PDB entry 9IZQ | electron microscopy, 3.06 A resolution | chains A and B of the 4 polymer chains in the assembly

[Chain A]
Molecule: Cas Lambda2
Sequence (751 residues; each row starts with the number of its first residue; numbers below 1 keep their minus sign (Met-9 is residue -9)):
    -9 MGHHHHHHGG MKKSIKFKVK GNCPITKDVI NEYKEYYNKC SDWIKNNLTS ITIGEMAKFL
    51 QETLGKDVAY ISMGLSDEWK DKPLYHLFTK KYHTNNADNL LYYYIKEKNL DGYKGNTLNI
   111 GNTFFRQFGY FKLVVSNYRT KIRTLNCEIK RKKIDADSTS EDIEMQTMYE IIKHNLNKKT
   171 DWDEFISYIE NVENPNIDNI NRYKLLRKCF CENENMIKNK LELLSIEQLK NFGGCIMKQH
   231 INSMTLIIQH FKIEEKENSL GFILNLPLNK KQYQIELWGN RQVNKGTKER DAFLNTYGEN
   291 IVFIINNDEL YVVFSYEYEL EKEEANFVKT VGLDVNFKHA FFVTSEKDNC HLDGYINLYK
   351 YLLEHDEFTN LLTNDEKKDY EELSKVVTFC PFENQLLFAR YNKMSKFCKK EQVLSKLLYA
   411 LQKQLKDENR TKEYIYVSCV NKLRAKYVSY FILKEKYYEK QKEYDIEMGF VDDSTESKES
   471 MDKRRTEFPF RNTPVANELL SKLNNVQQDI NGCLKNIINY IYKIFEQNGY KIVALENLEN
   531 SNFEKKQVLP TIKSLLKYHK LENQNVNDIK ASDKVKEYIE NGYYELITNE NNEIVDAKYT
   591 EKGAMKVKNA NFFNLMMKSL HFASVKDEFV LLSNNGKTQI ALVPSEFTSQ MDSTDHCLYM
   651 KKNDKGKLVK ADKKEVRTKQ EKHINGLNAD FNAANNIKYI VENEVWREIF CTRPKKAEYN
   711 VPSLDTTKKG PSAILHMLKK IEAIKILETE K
Unresolved in the structure: -9 to 0, 740-741
Ion coordination: Mg2+: Asp499 (shared with G-30(B) of chain B)

[Chain B]
Molecule: 58-nt RNA strand
Sequence (58 nucleotides; row label = number of the first residue in the row; numbers below 1 keep their minus sign (G-38 is residue -38)):
   -38 GGCUUGUUGU AUAUAUUCUU UUAUAGGUAU UAAACAACGG AGAUGAGGUG CGCGUGGC
Unresolved in the structure: -38 to -37, 17-19
Ion coordination: Mg2+: G-30 (shared with Asp499(A) of chain A)

[Interface between chain A and chain B]
Residue-residue contacts (125):
  Lys2(A) with G0(B), hydrogen bond to the base
  Lys3(A) with G0(B), salt bridge to the phosphate
  Ser4(A) with G0(B), hydrogen bond to the base; G1(B), sugar contact
  Lys6(A) with G1(B), phosphate contact; A2(B), salt bridge to the phosphate
  Lys8(A) with G-33(B), phosphate contact; U-32(B), salt bridge to the phosphate
  Lys10(A) with C-36(B), salt bridge to the phosphate
  Tyr27(A) with A4(B), sugar contact
  Asn127(A) with G3(B), hydrogen bond to the sugar; A4(B), hydrogen bond to the sugar
  Thr130(A) with G3(B), base contact
  Lys131(A) with U5(B), phosphate contact; G6(B), salt bridge to the phosphate
  Phe222(A) with U5(B), sugar contact; G6(B), phosphate contact
  Gly224(A) with U5(B), phosphate contact
  Cys225(A) with A4(B), hydrogen bond to the sugar; U5(B), phosphate contact
  Ile226(A) with A4(B), phosphate contact; U5(B), hydrogen bond to the phosphate
  Met227(A) with G3(B), phosphate contact; A4(B), phosphate contact
  Lys228(A) with A4(B), hydrogen bond to the phosphate; U5(B), salt bridge to the phosphate
  Ile231(A) with G3(B), phosphate contact; A4(B), phosphate contact
  Ser233(A) with A2(B), hydrogen bond to the phosphate; G3(B), phosphate contact
  Ser249(A) with C-36(B), base contact
  Leu250(A) with C-36(B), hydrogen bond to the sugar; U-35(B), phosphate contact
  Gly251(A) with C-36(B), base contact
  Glu266(A) with C-36(B), hydrogen bond to the base
  Leu267(A) with C-36(B), hydrogen bond to the base
  Trp268(A) with C-36(B), base contact; U-34(B), sugar contact
  Gly269(A) with C-36(B), hydrogen bond to the base; U-34(B), hydrogen bond to the sugar; G-33(B), base contact
  Asn270(A) with U-34(B), hydrogen bond to the base; G-33(B), base contact
  Arg271(A) with U-34(B), salt bridge to the phosphate; G-33(B), salt bridge to the phosphate
  Gln272(A) with G-33(B), hydrogen bond to the base; C-1(B), sugar contact
  Asn274(A) with U-34(B), hydrogen bond to the base
  Val292(A) with A2(B), sugar contact
  Ile294(A) with A2(B), sugar contact
  Tyr301(A) with G-33(B), sugar contact; U-32(B), sugar contact
  Val303(A) with G1(B), sugar contact
  Ser305(A) with G0(B), base contact
  Arg390(A) with U-15(B), hydrogen bond to the sugar
  Ser405(A) with U-15(B), base contact
  Tyr409(A) with U-27(B), sugar contact; U-15(B), hydrogen bond to the sugar; A-14(B), phosphate contact
  Gln412(A) with A-28(B), hydrogen bond to the phosphate; U-27(B), hydrogen bond to the phosphate
  Lys416(A) with A-28(B), phosphate contact; U-27(B), salt bridge to the phosphate
  Tyr424(A) with A-28(B), sugar contact; U-27(B), hydrogen bond to the phosphate
  Ile425(A) with C-4(B), base contact
  Ser428(A) with U-29(B), hydrogen bond to the phosphate; A-28(B), hydrogen bond to the phosphate
  Cys429(A) with G-30(B), sugar contact; U-29(B), sugar contact
  Lys432(A) with U-29(B), salt bridge to the phosphate; A-28(B), salt bridge to the phosphate; G-13(B), salt bridge to the phosphate
  Ala435(A) with U-15(B), sugar contact; A-14(B), sugar contact
  Lys436(A) with U-17(B), hydrogen bond to the base; A-14(B), hydrogen bond to the sugar; G-13(B), sugar contact
  Val438(A) with A-16(B), phosphate contact
  Ser439(A) with U-17(B), hydrogen bond to the phosphate; A-16(B), hydrogen bond to the phosphate
  Leu443(A) with U-18(B), phosphate contact; U-17(B), sugar contact
  Lys446(A) with U-18(B), salt bridge to the phosphate
  Tyr448(A) with U10(B), hydrogen bond to the sugar; G11(B), sugar contact
  Lys450(A) with U-18(B), base contact
  Gln451(A) with G11(B), hydrogen bond to the base; C12(B), hydrogen bond to the sugar
  Lys452(A) with C12(B), salt bridge to the phosphate; G13(B), salt bridge to the phosphate
  Asp455(A) with C12(B), hydrogen bond to the sugar; G13(B), sugar contact
  Phe460(A) with C14(B), sugar contact
  Asp462(A) with C14(B), hydrogen bond to the sugar
  Thr465(A) with C14(B), base contact
  Met471(A) with G13(B), base contact
  Arg475(A) with G13(B), hydrogen bond to the sugar
  Val485(A) with U-18(B), base contact
  Glu488(A) with U-18(B), base contact
  Leu489(A) with U-18(B), base contact
  Lys492(A) with U-18(B), base contact; U-17(B), salt bridge to the phosphate
  Asn495(A) with U-17(B), base contact
  Val496(A) with U-17(B), base contact
  Gln498(A) with U-31(B), hydrogen bond to the phosphate; G-30(B), phosphate contact
  Asp499(A) with G-30(B), phosphate contact
  Gly502(A) with G-30(B), sugar contact
  Cys503(A) with G-30(B), phosphate contact
  Asn506(A) with G-30(B), hydrogen bond to the sugar
  Asn509(A) with A-3(B), hydrogen bond to the sugar; A-2(B), hydrogen bond to the sugar
  Lys513(A) with A-3(B), phosphate contact; A-2(B), salt bridge to the phosphate
  Lys535(A) with G9(B), phosphate contact; U10(B), salt bridge to the phosphate
  Lys543(A) with G13(B), salt bridge to the phosphate; C14(B), salt bridge to the phosphate
  Lys547(A) with U16(B), salt bridge to the phosphate
  Lys608(A) with G9(B), hydrogen bond to the sugar
  Leu621(A) with A-2(B), sugar contact; C-1(B), phosphate contact
  Leu622(A) with A-2(B), sugar contact
  Tyr709(A) with G0(B), hydrogen bond to the phosphate
Interface residues without a listed pair, chain A (93 interface residues in all): Met1, Thr235, Lys246, Phe252, Asn290, Glu401, Gln402, Lys413, Thr421, Ile442, Ile456, Asp463, Asn625

[In short]
93 residues of chain A face 34 of chain B across their interface; the contacts include 39 hydrogen bonds and
21 salt bridges. Polar contacts include Lys2(A)-G0(B), Ser4(A)-G0(B) and Glu266(A)-C-36(B). The Mg2+ site is
built by Asp499(A) and G-30(B).
Chain A is Cas Lambda2 and chain B is a 58-nt RNA strand; the structure, Cryo-EM structure of
CasLambda2-crRNA-target DNA ternary complex in the intermediate state, was determined by electron microscopy
together with 9IZP from the same study.
